3O78 - chain A; structure by X-ray diffraction, 2.60 A resolution.

Chain A:
Molecule: Myosin light chain kinase, smooth muscle, Green fluorescent protein, Calmodulin-1
Source organism: Gallus gallus
Notes: EC 2.7.11.18
UniProt: chimeric construct of P11799, P42212, P0DP23: residues 5-24 from P11799 (MYLK_CHICK) positions 1730-1749 (UniProt number = residue number + 1725); residues 25-116 from P42212 positions 147-238 (UniProt number = residue number + 122); residues 126-270 from P42212 positions 2-146 (UniProt number = residue number - 124); residues 271-417 from P0DP23 positions 3-149 (UniProt number = residue number - 268)
Amino-acid sequence (415 residues; row label = number of the first residue in the row; note: 2 numbers in that range are skipped by the numbering (no residue carries them; nothing is unmodelled there)):
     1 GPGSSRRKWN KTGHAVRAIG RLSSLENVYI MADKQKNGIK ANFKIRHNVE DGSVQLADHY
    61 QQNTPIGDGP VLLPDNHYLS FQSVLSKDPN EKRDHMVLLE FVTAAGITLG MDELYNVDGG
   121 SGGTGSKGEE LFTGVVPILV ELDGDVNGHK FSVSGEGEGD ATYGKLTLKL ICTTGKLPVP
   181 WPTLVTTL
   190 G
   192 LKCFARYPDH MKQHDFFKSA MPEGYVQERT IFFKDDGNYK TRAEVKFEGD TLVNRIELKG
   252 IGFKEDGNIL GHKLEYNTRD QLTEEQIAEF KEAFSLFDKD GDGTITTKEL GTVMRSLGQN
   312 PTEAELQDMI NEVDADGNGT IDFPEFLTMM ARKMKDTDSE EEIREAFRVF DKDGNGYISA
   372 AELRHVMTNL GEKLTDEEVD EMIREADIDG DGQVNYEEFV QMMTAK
Unresolved in the structure: 110-121
Sequence notes: expression tag (1-4); engineered mutation S5 (Ala1730 in P11799), N10 (Gln1735 in P11799), L25 (Ser147 in P42212), E26 (His148 in P42212), A41 (Val163 in P42212), V49 (Ile171 in P42212), F81 (Thr203 in P42212), V84 (Ala206 in P42212), L109 (His231 in P42212), N116 (Lys238 in P42212), L170 (Phe46 in P42212), L188 (Phe64 in P42212), L192 (Val68 in P42212), K193 (Gln69 in P42212), G253 (Asp129 in P42212), T269 (Tyr145 in P42212), R270 (Asn146 in P42212); linker (117-125); chromophore (190, 190, 190)
Modified residues: G190 (chromophore; CR2)
UniProt features mapped onto this chain:
  - binding site (Ca(2+)): D289, D291, D293, T295, E300, D325, D327, N329, T331, E336, D362, D364, N366, Y368, E373, D398, D400, D402, Q404, E409
  - modified residue: K290 (N6-acetyllysine), T313 (Phosphothreonine), S350 (Phosphoserine), K363 (N6-acetyllysine), Y368 (Phosphotyrosine), S370 (Phosphoserine), T379 (Phosphothreonine), K384 (N6,N6,N6-trimethyllysine), Y407 (Phosphotyrosine)
  - cross-link: K290 (Glycyl lysine isopeptide (Lys-Gly) (interchain with G-Cter in SUMO2))
Covalently attached groups: covalent link L188-G190; covalent link G190-L192
Metal / ion sites: Ca2+ site 1: D289, D291, D293, T295, E300; Ca2+ site 2: D325, D327, N329, T331, E336; Ca2+ site 3: D362, D364, N366, Y368, E373; Ca2+ site 4: D398, D400, D402, Q404, E409
What the authors report for this chain:
  - conformationally variable residues (side-chain flip): E26

Summary:
D289, D291, D293, T295 and E300 coordinate Ca2+ site 1. D325, D327, N329, T331 and E336 coordinate Ca2+ site
2. Curated annotation (UniProt) lists 20 Ca2+-binding residues. The paper reports conformational variability
at E26.
Chain A is Myosin light chain kinase, smooth muscle, Green fluorescent protein, Calmodulin-1 (Gallus gallus);
the structure, The structure of Ca2+ Sensor (Case-12), was determined by X-ray diffraction together with 3O77
from the same study.
